PDB entry 6Q29 | X-ray diffraction, 1.70 A resolution | chain A

# Chain A
Name: Laccase
Organism: Thermus thermophilus (strain HB27 / ATCC BAA-163 / DSM 7039)
Notes: EC 1.10.3.2
Reference sequence: Q72HW2 (Q72HW2_THET2); residue numbers follow UniProt; this construct covers 24-462
Amino-acid sequence (439 residues; row label = number of the first residue in the row):
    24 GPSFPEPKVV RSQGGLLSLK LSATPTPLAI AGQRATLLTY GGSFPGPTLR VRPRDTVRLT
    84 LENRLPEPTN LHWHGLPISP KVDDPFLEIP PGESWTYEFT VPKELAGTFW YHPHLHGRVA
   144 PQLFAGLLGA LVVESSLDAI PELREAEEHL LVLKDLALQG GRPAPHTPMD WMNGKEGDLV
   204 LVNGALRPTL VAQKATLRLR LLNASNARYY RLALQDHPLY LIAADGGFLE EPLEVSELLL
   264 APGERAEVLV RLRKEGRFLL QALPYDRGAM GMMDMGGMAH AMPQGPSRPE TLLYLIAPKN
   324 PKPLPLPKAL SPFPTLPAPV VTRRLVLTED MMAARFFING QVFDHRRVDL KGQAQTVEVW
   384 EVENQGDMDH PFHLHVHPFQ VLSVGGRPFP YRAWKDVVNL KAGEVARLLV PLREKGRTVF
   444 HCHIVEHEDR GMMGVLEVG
Construct notes: conflict Ile53 (Leu in Q72HW2)
Metal / ion sites: Cu ion site 1: His97, His135, His446; Cu ion site 2: His393, Cys445, His450

# In short
The Cu ion site 1 is built by His97, His135 and His446. His393, Cys445 and His450 coordinate Cu ion site 2.
Chain A is Laccase (Thermus thermophilus (strain HB27 / ATCC BAA-163 / DSM 7039)); the structure, Crystal
structure of Laccase from Thermus thermophilus HB27 with an open conformation of beta-hairpin (Average
deposted ..., was determined by X-ray diffraction (same publication as 6TYR).
